PDB entry 6P8M | X-ray diffraction, 3.59 A resolution | chains C and H of the 3 polymer chains in the assembly

Chain C:
Molecule: Gp120
Organism: Human immunodeficiency virus
Chain sequence (347 residues; each row starts with the number of its first residue; note: 104 numbers in that range are skipped by the numbering (no residue carries them; nothing is unmodelled there)):
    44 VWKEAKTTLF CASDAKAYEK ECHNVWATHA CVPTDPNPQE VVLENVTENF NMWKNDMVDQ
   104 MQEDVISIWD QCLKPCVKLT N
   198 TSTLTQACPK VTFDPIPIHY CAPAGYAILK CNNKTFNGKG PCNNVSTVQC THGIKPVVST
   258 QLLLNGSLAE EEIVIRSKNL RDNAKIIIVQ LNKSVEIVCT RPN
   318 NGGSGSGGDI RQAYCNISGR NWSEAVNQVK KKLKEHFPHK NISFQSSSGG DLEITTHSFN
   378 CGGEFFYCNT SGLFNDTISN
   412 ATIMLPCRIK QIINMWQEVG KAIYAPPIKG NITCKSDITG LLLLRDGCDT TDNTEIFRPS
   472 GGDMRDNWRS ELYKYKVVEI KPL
Unresolved in the structure: 44-46, 318-325, 492-494
Disulfides: Cys54-Cys74, Cys65-Cys115, Cys119-Cys205, Cys218-Cys247, Cys228-Cys239, Cys296-Cys332, Cys378-Cys445, Cys385-Cys418
Covalent attachments: N-acetylglucosamine (NAG) linked to Asn124, Asn230, Asn241, Asn262, Asn289, Asn338, Asn358, Asn386, Asn392, Asn397

Chain H:
Molecule: P-p3b3 Heavy Chain
Organism: Mus musculus
Chain sequence (233 residues; numbered 1 to 225 plus 8 insertion-coded residues; the number before each row is that of its first residue; a row labelled like 82A-82C holds insertion residues (82A, then the next letters in order)):
     1 QVQLVQSGAE VKKPGASVKV SCKASGYTFT GYYIHWVRQA PGQGLEWMGW IN
   52A P
    53 NRGGTNYCQK FQGRVTMTRD TSISTAYMEL
82A-82C SRL
    83 RSDDTAVYYC ARGINSDY
100A-100D TWDF
   101 QHWGQGTLVT VSSASTKGPS VFPLAPSSKS TSGGTAALGC LVKDYFPEPV TVSWNSGALT
   161 SGVHTFPAVL QSSGLYSLSS VVTVPSSSLG TQTYICNVNH KPSNTKVDKR VEPKSCDKTH
   221 HHHHH
Unresolved in the structure: 128-132, 214-225
Disulfides: Cys22-Cys92, Cys140-Cys196

Chain C / chain H interface:
Contacting residue pairs (34; chain C residue first):
  Asp279(C) with Trp100B(H), hydrogen bond
  Asn280(C) with Trp47(H); Trp50(H), hydrogen bond; Asn58(H), hydrogen bond; Trp100B(H)
  Ala281(C) with Tyr33(H); Trp50(H), hydrophobic
  Lys282(C) with Asp99(H), hydrogen bond (side chain-backbone)
  Ser365(C) with Thr57(H), hydrogen bond (side chain-backbone); Tyr59(H), hydrogen bond (backbone-side chain)
  Gly366(C) with Gly55(H); Thr57(H)
  Gly367(C) with Gly55(H)
  Asp368(C) with Arg54(H); Arg71(H), salt bridge
  Ile371(C) with Arg54(H); Gly56(H)
  Asn425(C) with Arg54(H)
  Met426(C) with Arg54(H), hydrogen bond (backbone-side chain)
  Trp427(C) with Arg54(H)
  Arg456(C) with Asn58(H), hydrogen bond (backbone-side chain)
  Asp457(C) with Asn58(H); Gln61(H); Gln64(H)
  Gly458(C) with Asn58(H), hydrogen bond (backbone-side chain); Tyr59(H); Gln61(H)
  Cys459(C) with Trp47(H), hydrophobic; Cys60(H), disulfide; Gln61(H)
  Thr461(C) with Gln61(H)
  Thr465(C) with Gln61(H)
  Arg469(C) with Gln64(H), hydrogen bond
  Gly473(C) with Arg54(H), hydrogen bond (backbone-side chain)
Other interface residues (no listed pair), chain C (27 interface residues in all): Lys275, Glu370, Val430, Leu455, Glu466, Ile467, Gly472
Other interface residues (no listed pair), chain H (19 interface residues in all): Thr30, Asn53, Ser98, Tyr100
Inter-chain disulfides: Cys459(C)-Cys60(H)
The authors on this interface:
  - epitope / paratope residues, chain H: Trp50(H), Asn58(H), Arg71(H)

Summary:
27 residues of chain C face 19 of chain H across their interface; the contacts include 1 disulfide bond, 11
hydrogen bonds and 1 salt bridge. Among the polar pairs are Asp368(C)-Arg71(H), Asp279(C)-Trp100B(H) and
Asn280(C)-Trp50(H). The paper reports epitope/paratope residues Trp50(H), Asn58(H) and Arg71(H).
Here chain C is Gp120 (Human immunodeficiency virus) and chain H is P-p3b3 Heavy Chain (Mus musculus). Entry
6P8M (Crystal Structure of Antibody P-p3b3 A60C Heavy Chain in Complex with 426c HIV-1 gp120 core G459C) was
determined by X-ray diffraction together with 6P8N from the same study.
